1JLW - chains A and B; structure by X-ray diffraction, 2.45 A resolution.

Chain A (and B):
Molecule: glutathione transferase GST1-4
Organism: Anopheles cracens
Notes: EC 2.5.1.18; chain B of this document is another copy of the same molecule, construct and numbering; everything in this record applies to it too
UniProtKB: Q9GN60 (Q9GN60_9DIPT); residue numbers follow UniProt; this construct covers 1-219
Sequence (219 residues; row label = number of the first residue in the row):
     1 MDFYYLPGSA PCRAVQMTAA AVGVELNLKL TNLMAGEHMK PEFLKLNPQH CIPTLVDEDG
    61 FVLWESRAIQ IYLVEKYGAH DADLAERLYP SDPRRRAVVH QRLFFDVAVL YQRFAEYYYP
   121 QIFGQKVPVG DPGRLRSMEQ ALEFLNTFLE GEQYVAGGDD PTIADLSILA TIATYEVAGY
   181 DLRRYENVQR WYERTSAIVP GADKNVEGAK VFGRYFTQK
Not modelled in the structure: 218-219

Chain A / chain B interface:
Pairs across the interface (54):
  Pro48(A) with Phe144(B)
  Gln49(A) with Phe105(B); Phe144(B); Phe148(B)
  His50(A) with Gln140(B); Phe144(B)
  Asp57(A) with Arg94(B), salt bridge
  Asp59(A) with Arg94(B), salt bridge
  Phe61(A) with Arg94(B)
  Leu63(A) with Ala97(B), hydrophobic; Gln101(B)
  Trp64(A) with Gln101(B), hydrogen bond (backbone-side chain); Phe148(B), hydrophobic
  Glu65(A) with Phe104(B)
  Arg67(A) with Phe104(B)
  Ala68(A) with Ala97(B); Gln101(B)
  Ile71(A) with His100(B)
  Tyr72(A) with Pro93(B); Arg94(B), hydrogen bond
  Lys76(A) with Arg94(B)
  Pro93(A) with Tyr72(B)
  Arg94(A) with Asp57(B), salt bridge; Asp59(B), salt bridge; Phe61(B); Tyr72(B); Lys76(B)
  Arg96(A) with Glu75(B)
  Ala97(A) with Leu63(B), hydrophobic; Ala68(B); Tyr72(B), hydrophobic
  His100(A) with Ile71(B); Tyr89(B)
  Gln101(A) with Leu63(B); Trp64(B), hydrogen bond (side chain-backbone); Ala68(B)
  Phe104(A) with Glu65(B); Arg67(B); Phe104(B), hydrophobic; Val107(B), hydrophobic
  Phe105(A) with Gln49(B)
  Val107(A) with Phe104(B), hydrophobic
  Gln112(A) with Gln112(B)
  Glu116(A) with Glu116(B); Arg134(B), salt bridge
  Arg134(A) with Glu116(B), salt bridge; Arg134(B)
  Gln140(A) with His50(B)
  Phe144(A) with Pro48(B); Gln49(B); His50(B)
  Thr147(A) with Pro48(B)
  Phe148(A) with Gln49(B); Trp64(B), hydrophobic
Interface residues without a listed pair, chain A (37 interface residues in all): Glu75, Tyr89, Val98, Arg102, Leu103, Ala108, Val109
Interface residues without a listed pair, chain B (37 interface residues in all): Arg96, Val98, Arg102, Leu103, Ala108, Val109, Thr147

In short:
Chain A and chain B each contribute 37 residues to their interface, with 3 hydrogen bonds and 6 salt bridges.
Among the polar pairs are Asp57(A)-Arg94(B), Asp59(A)-Arg94(B) and Glu116(A)-Arg134(B).
Chain A and chain B are both glutathione transferase GST1-4 (Anopheles cracens); the structure, Anopheles
dirus species B glutathione S-transferases 1-4, was determined by X-ray diffraction, deposited together with
1JLV.
